Entry 7KC1 (electron microscopy, 3.41 A resolution); this record covers chains D and E of the 12 polymer chains in the assembly.

[Chain D]
Name: Fusion protein of Hemagglutinin and Envelope glycoprotein
Organism: Influenza A virus
UniProtKB: chimeric construct of A0A2P1E3C0, M1E1E4: residues 1-176 from A0A2P1E3C0 (A0A2P1E3C0_9INFA) positions 330-505 (UniProt number = residue number + 329); residues 189-216 from M1E1E4 positions 1-28 (UniProt number = residue number - 188)
Amino-acid sequence (222 residues; numbered 1 to 222; the number before each row is that of its first residue):
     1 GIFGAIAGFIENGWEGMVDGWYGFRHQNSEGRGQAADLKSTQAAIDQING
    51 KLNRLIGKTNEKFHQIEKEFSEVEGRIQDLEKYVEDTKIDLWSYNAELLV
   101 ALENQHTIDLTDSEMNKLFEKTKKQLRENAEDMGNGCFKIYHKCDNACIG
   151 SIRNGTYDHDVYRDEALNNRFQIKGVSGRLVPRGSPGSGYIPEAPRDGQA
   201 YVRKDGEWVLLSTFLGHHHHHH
Disordered / not traced: 1-9, 174-222
Sequence notes: linker (177-188); expression tag (217-222)
Disulfide bonds: Cys144-Cys148
Glycans and other covalent adducts: N-acetylglucosamine (NAG) linked to Asn154

[Chain E]
Name: Fab heavy chain
Organism: Homo sapiens
Notes: antibody fragment or engineered binder
Amino-acid sequence (227 residues; row label = number of the first residue in the row; a row labelled like 35A-35B holds insertion residues (35A, then the next letters in order)):
     1 QIQLQQSGPGLVKPSQTLSLTCSISGDTVTNNYAA
35A-35B WD
    36 WIRQSPTRGLEWLGRTF
52A-52B YR
    53 SKWYKEYALSVKSRLTISPDTSKNQISLQL
82A-82C SSV
    83 TPEDTAVYYCARAGITIF
100A-100G GLITGGL
   101 DYWGQGSLVTVSSASTKGPSVFPLAPSSKSTSGGTAALGCLVKDYFPEPV
   151 TVSWNSGALTSGVHTFPAVLQSSGLYSLSSVVTVPSSSLGTQTYICNVNH
   201 KPSNTKVDKKVEP
Disordered / not traced: 112-213
Disulfide bonds: Cys22-Cys92

[How chain D and chain E interact]
Residue-residue contacts - 14 pairs, chain D then chain E:
  Glu15(D) with Arg52B(E)
  Gly16(D) with Phe52(E); Tyr56(E)
  Val18(D) with Phe52(E), hydrophobic; Arg52B(E); Leu100B(E); Ile100C(E), hydrogen bond (backbone-backbone)
  Asp19(D) with Ile100C(E)
  Trp21(D) with Phe100(E); Leu100B(E)
  Thr41(D) with Leu100B(E)
  Ile48(D) with Phe100(E), hydrophobic
  Asn49(D) with Phe100(E)
  Leu52(D) with Phe100(E), hydrophobic
Other interface residues (no listed pair), chain D (11 interface residues in all): Gly20, Ile45
Other interface residues (no listed pair), chain E (8 interface residues in all): Glu58, Ile99

[Overview]
Chain D and chain E form an interface of 11 and 8 residues respectively, with 1 hydrogen bond. Its one
hydrogen bond, Val18(D)-Ile100C(E), is backbone to backbone. Covalently linked N-acetylglucosamine: at
Asn154(D).
Chain D is Fusion protein of Hemagglutinin and Envelope glycoprotein (Influenza A virus) and chain E is Fab
heavy chain (Homo sapiens); the structure, Cryo-EM structure of SRR2899884.46167H+MEDI8852L fab in complex
with Victoria HA, was determined by electron microscopy.
